Entry 2Q70 (X-ray diffraction, 1.95 A resolution); this record covers chains A and B.

Chain A (and B):
Molecule: Estrogen receptor
Source organism: Homo sapiens
Notes: fragment: ligand-binding domain (Residues 304-551); chain B of this document is another copy of the same molecule, construct and numbering; everything in this record applies to it too
UniProt: P03372 (ESR1_HUMAN); numbering as in UniProt (aligned over 304-551)
Sequence (248 residues; numbered 304 to 551; the number before each row is that of its first residue):
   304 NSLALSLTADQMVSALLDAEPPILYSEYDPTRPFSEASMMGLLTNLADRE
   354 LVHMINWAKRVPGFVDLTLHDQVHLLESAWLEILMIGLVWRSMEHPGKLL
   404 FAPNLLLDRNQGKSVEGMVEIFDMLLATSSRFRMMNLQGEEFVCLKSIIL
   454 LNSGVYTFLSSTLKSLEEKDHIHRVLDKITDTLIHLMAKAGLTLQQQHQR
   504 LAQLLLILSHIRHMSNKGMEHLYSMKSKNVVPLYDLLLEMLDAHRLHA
Disordered / not traced: 304-305, 334-337, 529-533, 550-551 (chain B: 304-305, 331-340, 462-463, 529-551)
Differences from the reference sequence: engineered mutation Ser381 (Cys in P03372), Ser417 (Cys in P03372), Ser530 (Cys in P03372)
Residues lining bound ligands: DC8 ((3as,4r,9br)-2,2-difluoro-4-(4-hydroxyphenyl)-1,2,3,3a,4,9b-hexahydrocyclopenta[c]chromen-8-ol): Met343, Leu346, Thr347, Leu349, Ala350, Glu353, Trp383, Leu384, Leu387, Met388, Leu391, Arg394, Phe404, Met421, Ile424, Leu428, His524, Leu525

Chain A / chain B interface:
Contacting residue pairs (48; chain A residue first):
  Ala430(A) with Tyr459(B)
  Arg434(A) with His476(B), hydrogen bond
  Ile451(A) with Leu509(B), hydrophobic
  Asn455(A) with Leu509(B)
  Tyr459(A) with Ala430(B); Arg434(B); Leu509(B); Ile510(B); His513(B)
  Thr460(A) with His513(B)
  His476(A) with Arg434(B)
  Asp480(A) with Gln502(B); Gln506(B)
  Thr483(A) with His501(B); Ala505(B)
  Asp484(A) with Gln498(B); Gln502(B)
  Ile487(A) with His501(B)
  Leu497(A) with Leu497(B), hydrophobic
  Gln498(A) with Asp484(B)
  His501(A) with Thr483(B); Asp484(B), salt bridge; Ile487(B); Leu504(B)
  Gln502(A) with Asp480(B); Asp484(B)
  Leu504(A) with His501(B)
  Ala505(A) with Thr483(B); Leu508(B), hydrophobic
  Gln506(A) with Asp480(B)
  Leu508(A) with Ala505(B), hydrophobic; Leu509(B), hydrophobic
  Leu509(A) with Ile451(B), hydrophobic; Asn455(B); Tyr459(B)
  Ile510(A) with Tyr459(B)
  Leu511(A) with Ser512(B), hydrogen bond (backbone-side chain)
  Ser512(A) with Ser512(B), hydrogen bond (backbone-side chain); Arg515(B), hydrogen bond
  His513(A) with Tyr459(B)
  Arg515(A) with Ser512(B); His513(B); His516(B)
  His516(A) with Arg515(B); Asn519(B), hydrogen bond
  Asn519(A) with His516(B), hydrogen bond; Asn519(B)
  Glu523(A) with Glu523(B)
Interface residues without a listed pair, chain A (29 interface residues in all): Leu479
Interface residues without a listed pair, chain B (29 interface residues in all): Met427, Leu479, Leu511

Overview:
The chain A/chain B interface involves 29 residues from each chain, with 6 hydrogen bonds and 1 salt bridge.
Polar pairs include His501(A)-Asp484(B), Arg434(A)-His476(B) and Leu511(A)-Ser512(B). Bound to chain A:
compound DC8.
Both chains are Estrogen receptor (Homo sapiens). Entry 2Q70 (Estrogen receptor alpha ligand-binding domain
complxed to a benzopyran ligand) was determined by X-ray diffraction together with 2Z4B from the same study.
